PDB entry 6VQX | electron microscopy, 3.15 A resolution | chains H and K of the 11 polymer chains in the assembly

# Chain H
Molecule: CRISPR-associated protein Csy3
From: Pseudomonas aeruginosa
UniProt: A0A444M080 (A0A444M080_PSEAI); residues 20-360 here correspond to UniProt positions 2-342 (UniProt number = residue number - 18)
Sequence (360 residues; numbered 1 to 360; the number before each row is that of its first residue):
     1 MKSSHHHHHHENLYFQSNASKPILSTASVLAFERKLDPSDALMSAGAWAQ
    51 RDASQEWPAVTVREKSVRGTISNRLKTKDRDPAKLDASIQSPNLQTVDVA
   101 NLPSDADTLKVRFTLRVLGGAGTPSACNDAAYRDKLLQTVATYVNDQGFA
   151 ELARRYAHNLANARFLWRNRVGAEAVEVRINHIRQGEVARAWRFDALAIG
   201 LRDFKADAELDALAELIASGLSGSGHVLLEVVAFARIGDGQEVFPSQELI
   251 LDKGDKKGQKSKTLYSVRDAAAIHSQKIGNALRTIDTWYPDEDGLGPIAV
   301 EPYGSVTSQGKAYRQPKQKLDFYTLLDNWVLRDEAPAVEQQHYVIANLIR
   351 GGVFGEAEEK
Unresolved in the structure: 1-23, 357-360
Sequence notes: expression tag (1-19)

# Chain K
Molecule: CrRNA
From: Pseudomonas aeruginosa
Sequence (60 nucleotides; numbered 1 to 60; the number before each row is that of its first residue):
     1 CUAAGAAAUUCACGGCGGGCUUGAUGUCCGCGUCUACCUGGUUCACUGCC
    51 GUAUAGGCAG

# Chain H / chain K interface
Pairs across the interface (42; chain H residue first):
  Ala31(H) - C11(K)  sugar contact
  Phe32(H) - C11(K)  hydrogen bond to the sugar
  Phe32(H) - A12(K)  sugar contact
  Glu33(H) - C11(K)  phosphate contact
  Glu33(H) - A12(K)  phosphate contact
  Arg34(H) - A12(K)  salt bridge to the phosphate
  Arg34(H) - C13(K)  salt bridge to the phosphate
  Val67(H) - G19(K)  sugar contact
  Val67(H) - U21(K)  phosphate contact
  Arg68(H) - G19(K)  hydrogen bond to the sugar
  Arg68(H) - C20(K)  hydrogen bond to the sugar
  Arg68(H) - U21(K)  hydrogen bond to the sugar
  Gly69(H) - G19(K)  hydrogen bond to the base
  Asn93(H) - G19(K)  base contact
  Leu94(H) - U21(K)  base contact
  Gln95(H) - G19(K)  hydrogen bond to the base
  Trp167(H) - G14(K)  base contact
  Arg168(H) - G17(K)  salt bridge to the phosphate
  Arg168(H) - G18(K)  salt bridge to the phosphate
  Ser246(H) - G15(K)  phosphate contact
  Ser246(H) - C16(K)  phosphate contact
  Gln247(H) - G15(K)  hydrogen bond to the sugar
  Gln247(H) - C16(K)  hydrogen bond to the sugar
  Glu248(H) - G15(K)  base contact
  Leu249(H) - G15(K)  base contact
  Ser261(H) - G19(K)  hydrogen bond to the base
  His274(H) - G15(K)  salt bridge to the phosphate
  Gln276(H) - G14(K)  sugar contact
  Gln276(H) - G15(K)  hydrogen bond to the phosphate
  Lys277(H) - G14(K)  hydrogen bond to the base
  Lys277(H) - C16(K)  salt bridge to the phosphate
  Asn280(H) - G14(K)  hydrogen bond to the sugar
  Arg283(H) - C13(K)  sugar contact
  Arg283(H) - G14(K)  salt bridge to the phosphate
  Thr307(H) - G14(K)  hydrogen bond to the base
  Ser308(H) - G14(K)  base contact
  Arg350(H) - A12(K)  hydrogen bond to the sugar
  Arg350(H) - C13(K)  sugar contact
  Gly352(H) - C11(K)  hydrogen bond to the sugar
  Gly352(H) - A12(K)  sugar contact
  Val353(H) - C11(K)  base contact
  Val353(H) - A12(K)  base contact
Interface residues without a listed pair, chain H (34 interface residues in all): Ser66, Thr70, Val97, Ser125, Glu301, Val306, Gly351

# In short
34 residues of chain H face 11 of chain K across their interface, with 15 hydrogen bonds and 7 salt bridges.
Polar contacts include Gly69(H)-G19(K), Gln95(H)-G19(K) and Ser261(H)-G19(K).
Chain H is CRISPR-associated protein Csy3 and chain K is CrRNA, both from Pseudomonas aeruginosa; the
structure, Type I-F CRISPR-Csy complex with its inhibitor AcrF6, was determined by electron microscopy
together with 6VQV and 6VQW from the same study.
